Entry 8ESK (electron microscopy, 2.90 A resolution); this record covers chains B and C of the 5 polymer chains in the assembly.

== Chain B ==
Protein: Acetylcholine receptor subunit delta
Organism: Tetronarce californica
Reference sequence: P02718 (ACHD_TETCF); residues 1-501 here correspond to UniProt positions 22-522 (UniProt number = residue number + 21)
Amino-acid sequence (501 residues; row label = number of the first residue in the row):
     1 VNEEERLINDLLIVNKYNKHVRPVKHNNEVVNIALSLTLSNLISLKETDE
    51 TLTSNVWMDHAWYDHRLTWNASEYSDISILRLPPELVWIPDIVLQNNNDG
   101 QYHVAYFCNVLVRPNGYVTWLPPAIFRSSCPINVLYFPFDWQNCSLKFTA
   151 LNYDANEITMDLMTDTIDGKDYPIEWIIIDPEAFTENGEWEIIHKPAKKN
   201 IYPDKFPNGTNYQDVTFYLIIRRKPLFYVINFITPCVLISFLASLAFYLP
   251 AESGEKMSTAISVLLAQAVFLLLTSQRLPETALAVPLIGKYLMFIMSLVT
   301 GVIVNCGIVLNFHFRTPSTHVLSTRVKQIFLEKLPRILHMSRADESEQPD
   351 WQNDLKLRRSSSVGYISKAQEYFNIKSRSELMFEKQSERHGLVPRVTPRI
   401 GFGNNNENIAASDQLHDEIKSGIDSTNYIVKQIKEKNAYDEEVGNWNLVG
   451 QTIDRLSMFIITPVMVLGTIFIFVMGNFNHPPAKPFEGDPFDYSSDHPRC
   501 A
Unresolved in the structure: 1, 342-415, 501
Disulfides: C130-C144
Covalently attached groups: N-acetylglucosamine (NAG) linked to N70, N143, N208
Small-molecule neighbours: rocuronium (RBR): W57, L111, R113, L121
Curated features (UniProtKB/Swiss-Prot):
  - modified residue: Y372 (Phosphotyrosine)
  - glycosylation (N-linked (GlcNAc...) asparagine): N70, N143, N208

== Chain C ==
Protein: Acetylcholine receptor subunit beta
Organism: Tetronarce californica
Reference sequence: P02712 (ACHB_TETCF); residues 1-469 here correspond to UniProt positions 25-493 (UniProt number = residue number + 24)
Amino-acid sequence (469 residues; each row starts with the number of its first residue):
     1 SVMEDTLLSVLFETYNPKVRPAQTVGDKVTVRVGLTLTNLLILNEKIEEM
    51 TTNVFLNLAWTDYRLQWDPAAYEGIKDLRIPSSDVWQPDIVLMNNNDGSF
   101 EITLHVNVLVQHTGAVSWQPSAIYRSSCTIKVMYFPFDWQNCTMVFKSYT
   151 YDTSEVTLQHALDAKGEREVKEIVINKDAFTENGQWSIEHKPSRKNWRSD
   201 DPSYEDVTFYLIIQRKPLFYIVYTIIPCILISILAILVFYLPPDAGEKMS
   251 LSISALLAVTVFLLLLADKVPETSLSVPIIIRYLMFIMILVAFSVILSVV
   301 VLNLHHRSPNTHTMPNWIRQIFIETLPPFLWIQRPVTTPSPDSKPTIISR
   351 ANDEYFIRKPAGDFVCPVDNARVAVQPERLFSEMKWHLNGLTQPVTLPQD
   401 LKEAVEAIKYIAEQLESASEFDDLKKDWQYVAMVADRLFLYVFFVICSIG
   451 TFSIFLDASHNVPPDNPFA
Unresolved in the structure: 335-397
Disulfides: C128-C142
Covalently attached groups: N-acetylglucosamine (NAG) linked to N141
Curated features (UniProtKB/Swiss-Prot):
  - modified residue: Y355 (Phosphotyrosine)
  - glycosylation: N141 (N-linked (GlcNAc...) asparagine)

== Chain B / chain C interface ==
Residue-residue contacts (103):
  H20(B) - P81(C)
  V21(B) - S1(C)
  V21(B) - E4(C)
  V21(B) - D5(C)
  V21(B) - L8(C)  hydrophobic
  V24(B) - S1(C)  hydrogen bond (backbone-backbone)
  K25(B) - S1(C)
  H26(B) - E73(C)  salt bridge
  N27(B) - S1(C)
  N27(B) - E4(C)
  N27(B) - I75(C)
  Q95(B) - N53(C)  hydrogen bond (backbone-side chain)
  Q95(B) - A179(C)
  N97(B) - I123(C)
  N98(B) - L41(C)
  N98(B) - I123(C)
  D99(B) - R125(C)
  G100(B) - T103(C)
  G100(B) - I123(C)
  Y102(B) - N53(C)
  Y102(B) - T103(C)
  Y102(B) - L104(C)  hydrophobic
  Y102(B) - S121(C)  hydrogen bond
  Y102(B) - A122(C)  hydrogen bond (side chain-backbone)
  Y102(B) - I123(C)
  H103(B) - L104(C)
  S129(B) - N39(C)  hydrogen bond
  K147(B) - A179(C)
  L151(B) - F55(C)  hydrophobic
  L151(B) - L104(C)  hydrophobic
  L151(B) - V106(C)  hydrophobic
  N152(B) - R79(C)
  N152(B) - V106(C)
  N152(B) - N107(C)  hydrogen bond (backbone-side chain)
  Y153(B) - R79(C)
  D154(B) - R79(C)  salt bridge
  E157(B) - R79(C)  salt bridge
  Y202(B) - D178(C)
  D204(B) - D178(C)
  K205(B) - N176(C)  hydrogen bond
  K205(B) - D178(C)
  G254(B) - E247(C)
  E255(B) - E247(C)
  K256(B) - E247(C)
  M257(B) - E247(C)  hydrogen bond (backbone-side chain)
  M257(B) - L251(C)  hydrophobic
  S258(B) - E247(C)  hydrogen bond
  S258(B) - S250(C)
  I261(B) - L251(C)  hydrophobic
  I261(B) - S254(C)
  L264(B) - L234(C)  hydrophobic
  L265(B) - S254(C)
  L265(B) - A258(C)  hydrophobic
  L271(B) - Y223(C)
  L271(B) - P227(C)  hydrophobic
  L272(B) - L265(C)  hydrophobic
  T274(B) - Y223(C)
  S275(B) - F219(C)
  S275(B) - Y223(C)
  P279(B) - F219(C)
  E280(B) - Q185(C)
  E280(B) - F219(C)
  E280(B) - Y220(C)
  E280(B) - K269(C)  salt bridge
  T281(B) - G184(C)
  A282(B) - G184(C)  hydrogen bond (backbone-backbone)
  A282(B) - K216(C)
  A282(B) - L218(C)
  L283(B) - G184(C)
  A284(B) - L218(C)
  V285(B) - L218(C)  hydrophobic
  P286(B) - Y223(C)
  M293(B) - V222(C)  hydrophobic
  M293(B) - I226(C)  hydrophobic
  T300(B) - L230(C)
  T300(B) - L234(C)
  I303(B) - L234(C)  hydrophobic
  I303(B) - L237(C)
  V304(B) - L237(C)  hydrophobic
  L310(B) - L241(C)  hydrophobic
  L310(B) - P242(C)
  N311(B) - Y240(C)  hydrogen bond (side chain-backbone)
  N311(B) - P242(C)
  F314(B) - P242(C)  hydrophobic
  F314(B) - D244(C)
  F314(B) - A245(C)  hydrophobic
  R315(B) - Y240(C)
  S318(B) - K426(C)
  T319(B) - R334(C)
  T319(B) - M433(C)
  H320(B) - M433(C)
  E418(B) - V405(C)
  S421(B) - K409(C)
  S425(B) - I408(C)
  S425(B) - K409(C)
  S425(B) - A412(C)
  T426(B) - I408(C)
  Y428(B) - A412(C)
  Y428(B) - E416(C)
  I429(B) - I411(C)  hydrophobic
  I429(B) - L415(C)  hydrophobic
  Q432(B) - S419(C)
  Y439(B) - K426(C)  hydrogen bond
Other interface residues (no listed pair), chain B (76 interface residues in all): N18, R22, V93, P131, T210, N211, A268, L278, G289, M296, S297, G307, I308, G422
Other interface residues (no listed pair), chain C (66 interface residues in all): T38, Q119, T181, N183, I231, I233, F262

== In short ==
Chain B and chain C form an interface of 76 and 66 residues respectively, with 12 hydrogen bonds and 4 salt
bridges. Polar contacts include H26(B)-E73(C), D154(B)-R79(C) and E157(B)-R79(C). Bound to chain B:
rocuronium. N-acetylglucosamine is covalently linked to N70(B), N143(B) and N208(B).
Here chain B is Acetylcholine receptor subunit delta and chain C is Acetylcholine receptor subunit beta, both
from Tetronarce californica. Entry 8ESK (Cryo-EM structure of Torpedo nicotinic acetylcholine receptor in
complex with rocuronium, resting-like state) was determined by electron microscopy, deposited together with
8F2S, 8F6Y and 8F6Z.
